PDB entry 9GJW | electron microscopy, 3.30 A resolution | chains 6 and Y of the 15 polymer chains in the assembly

[Chain 6]
Name: DNA replication licensing factor MCM6
Source organism: Saccharomyces cerevisiae
Notes: EC 3.6.4.12
UniProt: P53091 (MCM6_YEAST); residue numbers follow UniProt; this construct covers 1-1017
Amino-acid sequence (1017 residues; row label = number of the first residue in the row):
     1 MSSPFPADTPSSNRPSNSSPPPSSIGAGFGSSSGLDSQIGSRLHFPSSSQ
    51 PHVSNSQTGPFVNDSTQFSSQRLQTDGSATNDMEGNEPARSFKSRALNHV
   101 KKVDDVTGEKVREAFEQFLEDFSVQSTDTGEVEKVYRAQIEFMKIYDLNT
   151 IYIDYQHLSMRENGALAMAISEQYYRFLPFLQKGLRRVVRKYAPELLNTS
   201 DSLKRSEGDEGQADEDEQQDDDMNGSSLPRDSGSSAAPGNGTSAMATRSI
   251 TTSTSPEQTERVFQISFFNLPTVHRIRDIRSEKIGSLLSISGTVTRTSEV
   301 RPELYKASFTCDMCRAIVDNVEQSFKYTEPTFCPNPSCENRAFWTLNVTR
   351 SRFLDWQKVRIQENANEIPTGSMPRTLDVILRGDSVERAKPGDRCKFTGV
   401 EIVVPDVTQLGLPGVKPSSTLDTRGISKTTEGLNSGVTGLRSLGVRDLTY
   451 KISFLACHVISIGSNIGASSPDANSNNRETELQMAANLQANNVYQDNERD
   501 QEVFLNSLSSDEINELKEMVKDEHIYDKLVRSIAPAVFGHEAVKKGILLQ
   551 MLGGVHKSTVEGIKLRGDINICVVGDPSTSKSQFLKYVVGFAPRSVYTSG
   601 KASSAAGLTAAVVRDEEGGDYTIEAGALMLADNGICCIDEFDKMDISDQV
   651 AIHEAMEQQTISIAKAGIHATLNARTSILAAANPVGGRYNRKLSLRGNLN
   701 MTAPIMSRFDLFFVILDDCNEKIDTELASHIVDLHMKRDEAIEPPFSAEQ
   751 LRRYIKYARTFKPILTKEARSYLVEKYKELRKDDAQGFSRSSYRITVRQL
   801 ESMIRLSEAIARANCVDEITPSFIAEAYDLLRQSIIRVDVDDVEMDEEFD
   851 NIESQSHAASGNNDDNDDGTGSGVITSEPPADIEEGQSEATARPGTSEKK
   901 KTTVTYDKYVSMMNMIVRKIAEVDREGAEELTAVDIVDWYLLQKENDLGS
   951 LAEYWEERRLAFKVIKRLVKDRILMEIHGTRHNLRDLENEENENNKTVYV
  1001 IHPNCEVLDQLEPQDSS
Disordered / not traced: 1-99, 124-133, 200-262, 421-444, 464-499, 738-744, 835-902, 979-995, 1004-1017
UniProt features mapped onto this chain:
  - motif: Ser707 to Asp710 (Arginine finger)
  - binding site (ATP): Gly575 to Ser582
  - modified residue: Ser78 (Phosphoserine), Ser249 (Phosphoserine), Ser372 (Phosphoserine), Thr766 (Phosphothreonine)
  - mutagenesis: Lys581 (K581A: Loss of MCM2-7 complex helicase activity)
Ion coordination: Zn2+: Cys311, Cys314, Cys333, Cys338
Ligand contacts:
  - ADP (adenosine-5'-diphosphate), molecule 1: Ala536, Val537, Phe538, His540, Asp576, Pro577, Ser578, Thr579, Ser580, Lys581, Ser582, Gln583, Asn683, Leu727, Ile731
  - ADP, molecule 2: Leu565, Glu657, Gln658, Val797, Arg798, Glu801

[Chain Y]
Molecule: 42-nt DNA strand
Sequence (42 nucleotides; each row starts with the number of its first residue):
    20 CGATCGATCGATCGATCGATCGATCGATCGATCGATCGATCG

[Chain 6 / chain Y interface]
Contacting residue pairs (10):
  Ser604(6) with DT31(Y), phosphate contact
  Ala606(6) with DA30(Y), phosphate contact; DT31(Y), phosphate contact
  Ala611(6) with DA30(Y), phosphate contact
  Val612(6) with DG29(Y), phosphate contact; DA30(Y), hydrogen bond to the phosphate
  Tyr621(6) with DC28(Y), sugar contact
  Lys665(6) with DG29(Y), phosphate contact; DA30(Y), salt bridge to the phosphate
  Ala666(6) with DG29(Y), hydrogen bond to the phosphate
Also at the interface, not in a pair above, chain 6 (9 interface residues in all): Gly607, Ala610

[Summary]
9 residues of chain 6 face 4 of chain Y across their interface; the contacts include 2 hydrogen bonds and 1
salt bridge. Among the polar pairs are Val612(6)-DA30(Y), Ala666(6)-DG29(Y) and Lys665(6)-DA30(Y). Bound to
chain 6: ADP.
Here chain 6 is DNA replication licensing factor MCM6 (Saccharomyces cerevisiae) and chain Y is a 42-nt DNA
strand. Entry 9GJW (OCCM maturation intermediate stalled with an Arginine Finger mutation in Mcm2) was
determined by electron microscopy (same publication as 9GJP and 9GM5).
